4L9Z - chains B and E of the 6 polymer chains in the assembly; structure by X-ray diffraction, 2.01 A resolution.

== Chain B (and E) ==
Protein: Malyl-CoA lyase
Organism: Rhodobacter sphaeroides
Notes: EC 4.1.3.24; chain E of this document is another copy of the same molecule, construct and numbering; everything in this record applies to it too
Reference sequence: Q3J5L6 (MCAL_RHOS4); residues 1-318 here = UniProt positions 1-318
Amino-acid sequence (339 residues; each row starts with the number of its first residue; numbers below 1 keep their minus sign (Met-20 is residue -20)):
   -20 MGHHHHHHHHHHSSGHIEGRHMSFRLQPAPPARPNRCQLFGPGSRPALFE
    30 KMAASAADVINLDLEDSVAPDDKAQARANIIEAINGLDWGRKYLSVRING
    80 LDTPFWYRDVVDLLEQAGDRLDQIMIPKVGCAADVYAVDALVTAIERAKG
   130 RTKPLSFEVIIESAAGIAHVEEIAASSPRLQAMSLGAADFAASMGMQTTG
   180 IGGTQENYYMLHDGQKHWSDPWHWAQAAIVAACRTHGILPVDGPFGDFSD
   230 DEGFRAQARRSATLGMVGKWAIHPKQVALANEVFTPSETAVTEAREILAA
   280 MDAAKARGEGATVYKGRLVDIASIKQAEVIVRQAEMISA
Not modelled in the structure: -20 to 1, 316-318 (chain E: -20 to 2, 316-318)
Differences from the reference sequence: expression tag (-20 to 0)
Metal / ion sites: Mg2+: Glu141, Asp168 (together with oxalate ion)
Ligand contacts:
  - coenzyme A (COA), molecule 1: Leu18, Phe19, Gly20, Pro21, Arg24, Leu27, Lys30, Met31, Asp42, Ser46, Arg76, Pro223, Phe227, Trp249, Ile251, His252, Pro253
  - coenzyme A (COA), molecule 2: Ala290, Thr291, Val292, Leu297, Asp299
  - oxalate ion (OXL): Arg76, Ile139, Glu141, Gly165, Ala166, Ala167, Asp168, Pro223, Trp249
Swiss-Prot annotation at these positions:
  - binding site (substrate): Phe19, Arg24, Lys30, Arg76, Ala167, Asp168, Ile251, His252
  - binding site (Mg(2+)): Glu141, Asp168
From the paper describing this entry:
  - catalytic residues: Arg76, Asp299 (proposed by the authors, not directly observed)
  - specificity-determining residues: Ala167 (by similarity / conservation)

== Interface between chain B and chain E ==
Contacting residue pairs (14):
  Ser2(B) with Tyr115(E); Arg126(E)
  Phe3(B) with Tyr115(E); Asp118(E); Ala119(E), hydrophobic; Thr122(E); Arg126(E), hydrogen bond (backbone-side chain)
  Arg4(B) with Arg126(E)
  Tyr115(B) with Phe3(E)
  Asp118(B) with Phe3(E)
  Ala119(B) with Phe3(E), hydrophobic
  Thr122(B) with Phe3(E)
  Arg126(B) with Phe3(E), hydrogen bond (side chain-backbone); Arg4(E)

== Overview ==
8 residues of chain B and 7 residues of chain E are in contact; the contacts include 2 hydrogen bonds. Its one
hydrogen-bonded contact is Phe3(B)-Arg126(E). Chain B binds coenzyme A and oxalate ion. The paper reports
catalytic residues Arg76(B) and Asp299(B); the specificity determinant Ala167(B).
Both chains are Malyl-CoA lyase (Rhodobacter sphaeroides). Entry 4L9Z (Crystal Structure of Rhodobacter
sphaeroides malyl-CoA lyase in complex with magnesium, oxalate, and CoA) was determined by X-ray diffraction,
deposited together with 4L7Z, 4L80 and 4L9Y.
